Entry 4JV5 (X-ray diffraction, 3.16 A resolution); this record covers chains A and H of the 23 polymer chains in the assembly.

[Chain A]
Molecule: 16S ribosomal RNA
Source organism: Thermus thermophilus
Sequence (1517 nucleotides; numbered 5 to 1544 plus 21 insertion-coded residues; 44 numbers in that range are skipped by the numbering (no residue carries them; nothing is unmodelled there); the number before each row is that of its first residue; a row labelled like 189A-189L holds insertion residues (189A, then the next letters in order)):
     5 UGGAGAGUUU GAUCCUGGCU CAGGGUGAAC GCUGGCGGCG UGCCUAAGAC AUGCAAGUCG
    65 UGCGGGCCG
    76 CGGGAUUUU
    88 ACUCCG
    96 UGGUCAGCGG CGGACGGGUG AGUAACGCGU GGGU
  129A G
   130 ACCUACCCGG AAGAGGGGGA CAACCCGGGG AAACUCGGGC UAAUCCCCCA UGUGGACCCG
189A-189L CCCCUUGGGGUG
   190 UGUCCAAAGG GCUUU
   216 GCCCGCUUCC GGAUGGGCCC GCGUCCCAUC AGCUAGUUGG UGGGGUAAUG GCCCACCAAG
   276 GCGACGACGG GUAGCCGGUC UGAGAGGAUG GCCGGCCACA GGGGCACUGA GACACGGGCC
   336 CCACUCCUAC GGGAGGCAGC AGUUAGGAAU CUUCCGCAAU GGGCGCAAGC CUGACGGAGC
   396 GACGCCGCUU GGAGGAAGAA GCCCUUCGGG GUGUAAACUC CUGA
   441 ACCCGGGACG AAACCCCC
   460 GA
   470 CGAGGGGA
   479 CUGACGGUAC CGGGGUAA
   498 UAGCGCCGGC CAACUCCGUG CCAGCAGCCG CGGUAAUACG GAGGGCGCGA GCGUUACCCG
   558 GAUUCACUGG GCGUAAAGGG CGUGUAGGCG GCCUGGGGCG UCCCAUGUGA AAGACCACGG
   618 CUCAACCGUG GGGGAGCGUG GGAUACGCUC AGGCUAGACG GUGGGAGAGG GUGGUGGAAU
   678 UCCCGGAGUA GCGGUGAAAU GCGCAGAUAC CGGGAGGAAC GCCGAUGGCG AAGGCAGCCA
   738 CCUGGUCCAC CCGUGACGCU GAGGCGCGAA AGCGUGGGGA GCAAACCGGA UUAGAUACCC
   798 GGGUAGUCCA CGCCCUAAAC GAUGCGCGCU AGGUCUCUGG GUCU
   848 CCUGGGGGCC GAAGCUAACG CGUUAAGCGC GCCGCCUGGG GAGUACGGCC GCAAGGCUGA
   908 AACUCAAAGG AAUUGACGGG GGCCCGCACA AGCGGUGGAG CAUGUGGUUU AAUUCGAAGC
   968 AACGCGAAGA ACCUUACCAG GCCUUGACAU GCUA
 1001A G
  1002 GGAACCCGGG UGAAAGCCUG GGGUGCCCC
1030A-1030D GCGA
  1031 GGGGAGCCCU AGCACAGGUG CUGCAUGGCC GUCGUCAGCU CGUGCCGUGA GGUGUUGGGU
  1091 UAAGUCCCGC AACGAGCGCA ACCCCCGCCG UUAGUUGCCA GCGGUUCGGC CGGGCACUCU
  1151 AACGGGACUG CCCGCG
  1168 AAAGCGGGAG GAAGGAGGGG ACGACGUCUG GUCAGCAUGG CCCUUACGGC CUGGGCGACA
  1228 CACGUGCUAC AAUGCCCACU ACAAAGCGAU GCCACCCGGC AACGGGGAGC UAAUCGCAAA
  1288 AAGGUGGGCC CAGUUCGGAU UGGGGUCUGC AACCCGACCC CAUGAAGCCG GAAUCGCUAG
  1348 UAAUCGCGGA UCAGCC
 1363A A
  1364 UGCCGCGGUG AAUACGUUCC CGGGCCUUGU ACACACCGCC CGUCACGCCA UGGGAGCGGG
  1424 CUCUACCCGA AGUCGCCGG
1442A-1442B GA
  1443 GCCUA
  1452 C
  1456 GGGCAGGCGC CGAGGGUAGG GCCCGUGACU GGGGCGAAGU CGUAACAAGG UAGCUGUACC
  1516 GGAAGGUGCG GCUGGAUCAC CUCCUUUCU
Not modelled in the structure: 1534-1539
Construct notes: conflict A80 (G131378 in 55771382)
Metal / ion sites: Mg2+ site 1: C518, G530 (shared with 1 residue of chain L; 1 residue of chain X); Mg2+ site 2 near U560 (its only coordinating residue here); Mg2+ site 3 near C578 (its only coordinating residue here); Mg2+ site 4 near A768 (its only coordinating residue here); Mg2+ site 5: C866, G1079; Mg2+ site 6 near G903 (its only coordinating residue here); Mg2+ site 7 near G1224 (its only coordinating residue here)
Reported in the primary citation:
  - conformationally variable residues (side-chain flip): A1493

[Chain H]
Protein: 30S ribosomal protein S8
Source organism: Thermus thermophilus
UniProt: Q5SHQ2 (RS8_THET8); residue numbers follow UniProt; this construct covers 1-138
Sequence (138 residues; numbered 1 to 138; the number before each row is that of its first residue):
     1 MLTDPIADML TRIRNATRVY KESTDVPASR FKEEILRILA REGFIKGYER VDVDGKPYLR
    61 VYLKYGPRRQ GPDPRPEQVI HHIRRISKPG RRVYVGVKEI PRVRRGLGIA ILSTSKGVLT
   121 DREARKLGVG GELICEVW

[Chain A / chain H interface]
Residue-residue contacts (70; chain A residue first):
  C564(A) - Arg91(H)  hydrogen bond to the sugar
  C586(A) - Thr3(H)  sugar contact
  C586(A) - Pro89(H)  phosphate contact
  G587(A) - Met1(H)  sugar contact
  G587(A) - Thr3(H)  sugar contact
  G587(A) - Pro89(H)  phosphate contact
  G587(A) - Arg92(H)  salt bridge to the phosphate
  G588(A) - Leu2(H)  sugar contact
  G588(A) - Pro5(H)  phosphate contact
  C589(A) - Pro5(H)  phosphate contact
  C589(A) - Ala28(H)  phosphate contact
  C589(A) - Ser29(H)  phosphate contact
  C589(A) - Lys32(H)  salt bridge to the phosphate
  C590(A) - Ser29(H)  phosphate contact
  C590(A) - Arg30(H)  hydrogen bond to the phosphate
  U591(A) - Arg30(H)  salt bridge to the phosphate
  G597(A) - Tyr94(H)  hydrogen bond to the base
  U598(A) - Tyr94(H)  phosphate contact
  C599(A) - Val95(H)  sugar contact
  C599(A) - Gly96(H)  phosphate contact
  C599(A) - Val97(H)  phosphate contact
  C599(A) - Val129(H)  sugar contact
  C599(A) - Gly130(H)  hydrogen bond to the sugar
  C600(A) - Gly96(H)  phosphate contact
  C600(A) - Val97(H)  hydrogen bond to the phosphate
  C600(A) - Gly128(H)  sugar contact
  A640(A) - Ser115(H)  hydrogen bond to the base
  U641(A) - Ser115(H)  sugar contact
  A642(A) - Ser113(H)  hydrogen bond to the base
  A642(A) - Thr114(H)  base contact
  A642(A) - Ser115(H)  base contact
  A642(A) - Gly117(H)  sugar contact
  A642(A) - Val118(H)  sugar contact
  C643(A) - Phe31(H)  sugar contact
  C643(A) - Tyr94(H)  base contact
  C643(A) - Ser113(H)  hydrogen bond to the sugar
  C643(A) - Glu132(H)  hydrogen bond to the sugar
  G644(A) - Arg92(H)  sugar contact
  U652(A) - Lys56(H)  hydrogen bond to the phosphate
  A653(A) - Lys56(H)  salt bridge to the phosphate
  A653(A) - Pro57(H)  base contact
  C824(A) - Met1(H)  sugar contact
  C824(A) - Leu2(H)  sugar contact
  G825(A) - Leu2(H)  sugar contact
  G825(A) - Asp8(H)  hydrogen bond to the sugar
  G825(A) - Thr11(H)  base contact
  G825(A) - Arg12(H)  hydrogen bond to the sugar
  C826(A) - Arg12(H)  sugar contact
  C826(A) - Asn15(H)  hydrogen bond to the base
  U827(A) - Val19(H)  sugar contact
  A828(A) - Lys21(H)  salt bridge to the phosphate
  A860(A) - Arg18(H)  hydrogen bond to the sugar
  A860(A) - Arg75(H)  hydrogen bond to the phosphate
  G861(A) - Arg75(H)  salt bridge to the phosphate
  G874(A) - Asn15(H)  base contact
  C875(A) - Thr11(H)  base contact
  C875(A) - Arg14(H)  hydrogen bond to the sugar
  C875(A) - Asn15(H)  hydrogen bond to the sugar
  G876(A) - Ala7(H)  sugar contact
  G876(A) - Thr11(H)  hydrogen bond to the sugar
  G876(A) - Arg14(H)  salt bridge to the phosphate
  C877(A) - Thr3(H)  hydrogen bond to the base
  C877(A) - Asp4(H)  sugar contact
  C877(A) - Lys88(H)  salt bridge to the phosphate
  C877(A) - Pro89(H)  sugar contact
  G878(A) - Thr3(H)  sugar contact
  G878(A) - Lys88(H)  phosphate contact
  G878(A) - Pro89(H)  sugar contact
  G878(A) - Gly90(H)  hydrogen bond to the phosphate
  C879(A) - Gly90(H)  phosphate contact
Interface residues without a listed pair, chain A (36 interface residues in all): G654, A753, G755, G823, A859
Interface residues without a listed pair, chain H (43 interface residues in all): Lys98, Lys116, Gly131

[In short]
36 residues of chain A and 43 residues of chain H are in contact; the contacts include 20 hydrogen bonds and 8
salt bridges. Among the polar pairs are G597(A)-Tyr94(H), A640(A)-Ser115(H) and A642(A)-Ser113(H). The Mg2+
site 1 is built by C518(A) and G530(A). From the paper: conformational variability at A1493(A).
Here chain A is 16S ribosomal RNA and chain H is 30S ribosomal protein S8, both from Thermus thermophilus.
Entry 4JV5 (Crystal structures of pseudouridinilated stop codons with ASLs) was determined by X-ray
diffraction together with 4JYA and 4K0K from the same study.
